4KGL - chain A; structure by X-ray diffraction, 2.70 A resolution.

[Chain A]
Molecule: Alpha-L-iduronidase
Organism: Homo sapiens
Notes: EC 3.2.1.76
UniProtKB: P35475 (IDUA_HUMAN); residues 27-653 here = UniProt positions 27-653
Chain sequence (627 residues; row label = number of the first residue in the row):
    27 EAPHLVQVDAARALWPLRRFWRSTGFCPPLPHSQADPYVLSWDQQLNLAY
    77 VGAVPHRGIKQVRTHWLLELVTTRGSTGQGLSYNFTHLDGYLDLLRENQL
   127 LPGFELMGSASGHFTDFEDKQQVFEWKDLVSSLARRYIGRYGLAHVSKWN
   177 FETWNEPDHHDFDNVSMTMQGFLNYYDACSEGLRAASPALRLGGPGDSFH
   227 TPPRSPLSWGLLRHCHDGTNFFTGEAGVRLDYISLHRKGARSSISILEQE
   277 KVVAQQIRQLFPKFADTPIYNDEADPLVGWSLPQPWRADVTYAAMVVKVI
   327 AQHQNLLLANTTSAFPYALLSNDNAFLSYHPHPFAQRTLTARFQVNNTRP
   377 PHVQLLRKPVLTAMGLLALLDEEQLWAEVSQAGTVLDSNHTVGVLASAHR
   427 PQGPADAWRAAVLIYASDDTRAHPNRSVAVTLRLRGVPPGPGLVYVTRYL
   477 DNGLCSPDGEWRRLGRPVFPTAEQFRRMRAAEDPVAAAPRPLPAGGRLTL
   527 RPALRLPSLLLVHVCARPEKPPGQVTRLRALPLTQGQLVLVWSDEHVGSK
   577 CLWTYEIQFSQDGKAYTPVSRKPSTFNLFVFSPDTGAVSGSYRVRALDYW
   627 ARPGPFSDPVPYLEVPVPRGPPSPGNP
Disordered / not traced: 27, 56-63, 100-106, 589-591, 641-653
Disulfide bonds: Cys541-Cys577
Covalent attachments: N-acetylglucosamine (NAG) linked to Asn110, Asn415; glycan linked to Asn372
Small-molecule neighbours: IDJ ((2R,3R,4R,5S)-3,4,5-trihydroxypiperidine-2-carboxylic acid): Cys53, His91, Asn181, Glu182, His262, Lys264, Glu299, Asp301, Val304, Gly305, Trp306, Asp349, Phe352, Arg363
Swiss-Prot annotation at these positions:
  - active site: Glu182 (Proton donor), Glu299 (Nucleophile)
  - binding site (alpha-D-mannopyranose): Pro54, Leu56, His58, Trp306, Arg488, Arg492
  - binding site (alpha-L-iduronate): His91, Asn181, Glu182, Lys264, Glu299, Gly305, Asp349, Arg363
  - binding site (beta-D-mannose): Arg492
  - glycosylation (N-linked (GlcNAc...) asparagine): Asn110, Asn190, Asn336, Asn372, Asn415, Asn451
  - natural variant: Gln33 (H33Q: this construct carries the variant), Gly51 (G51D: In MPS1H), Ala75 (A75T: In MPS1H), Tyr76 (Y76C: In MPS1S), Ala79 (A79V: In MPS1H/S), His82 (H82P: In MPS1H/S; H82Q: Reduction of protein levels), Gly84 (G84R: In MPS1H/S), Arg89 (R89Q: In MPS1S; R89W: In MPS1S), Thr103 (T103P: In MPS1H; uncertain significance), Met133 (M133I: In MPS1H), Glu178 (E178K: In MPS1H/S), Glu182 (E182K: In MPS1H), 40 further natural variant entries in UniProt
From the paper describing this entry:
  - post-translational modification sites: Asn372
  - binding site for IDJ: Lys264, Gly305, Trp306, Arg363
  - mutagenesis - P533R: decreased catalytic activity on 4MUI
  - mutagenesis - P533R: unchanged binding to 4MUI
  - mutagenesis - P533R: decreased stability
  - disease-associated variants - R363C: decreased catalytic activity (citing earlier work)
  - disease-associated variants - P533R: decreased catalytic activity on 4MUI
  - disease-associated variants - P533R: unchanged binding to 4MUI
  - disease-associated variants - P533R: decreased stability

[Overview]
Ligands of chain A: compound IDJ. N-acetylglucosamine is covalently linked to Asn110 and Asn415. UniProt lists
active-site residues Glu182 and Glu299, 6 alpha-D-mannopyranose-binding residues, 8 alpha-L-iduronate-binding
residues and beta-D-mannose-binding residue Arg492. From the paper: a binding site for IDJ at Lys264, Gly305
and Trp306 among others; P533R reduces catalytic activity on 4MUI.
Chain A is Alpha-L-iduronidase (Homo sapiens); the structure, Crystal structure of human alpha-L-iduronidase
complex with [2R,3R,4R,5S]-2-carboxy-3,4,5-trihydroxy-piperidine, was determined by X-ray diffraction (same
publication as 4KH2, 4MJ2 and 4MJ4).
